Entry 8JIF (electron microscopy, 2.28 A resolution); this record covers chains R and B of the 4 polymer chains in the assembly.

# Chain R
Name: Carbonic anhydrase 4
Source organism: Mus musculus
Notes: EC 4.2.1.1
UniProtKB: Q64444 (CAH4_MOUSE); numbering as in UniProt (aligned over 22-277)
Chain sequence (256 residues; row label = number of the first residue in the row):
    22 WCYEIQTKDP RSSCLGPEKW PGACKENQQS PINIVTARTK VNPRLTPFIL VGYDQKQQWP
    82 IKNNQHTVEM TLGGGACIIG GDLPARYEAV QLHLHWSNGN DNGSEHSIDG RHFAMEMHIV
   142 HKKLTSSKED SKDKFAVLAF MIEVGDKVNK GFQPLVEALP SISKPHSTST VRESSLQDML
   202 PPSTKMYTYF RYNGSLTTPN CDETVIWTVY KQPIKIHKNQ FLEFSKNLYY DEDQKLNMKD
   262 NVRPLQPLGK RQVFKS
Cystine bridges: Cys23-Cys35, Cys45-Cys222
Ion coordination: Zn2+: His114, His116, His139
Swiss-Prot annotation at these positions:
  - active site: His87 (Proton donor/acceptor)
  - binding site (Zn(2+)): His114, His116, His139
  - binding site (substrate): Thr218, Thr219
  - lipidation: Ser277 (GPI-anchor amidated serine)
  - glycosylation (N-linked (GlcNAc...) asparagine): Asn123, Asn214
From the paper describing this entry:
  - conformationally variable residues (loop rearrangement, order/disorder transition): Gly94 to Cys98, Leu145 to Asp154
  - mutagenesis - F156A: abolished expression
  - mutagenesis - I100A: decreased binding to AAV9P31

# Chain B
Name: Capsid protein VP1
Source organism: Adeno-associated virus 9
UniProtKB: Q6JC40 (Q6JC40_9VIRU); residues 219-736 here = UniProt positions 219-736
Chain sequence (525 residues; row label = number of the first residue in the row; a row labelled like 588A-588G holds insertion residues (588A, then the next letters in order)):
   219 DGVGSSSGNW HCDSQWLGDR VITTSTRTWA LPTYNNHLYK QISNSTSGGS SNDNAYFGYS
   279 TPWGYFDFNR FHCHFSPRDW QRLINNNWGF RPKRLNFKLF NIQVKEVTDN NGVKTIANNL
   339 TSTVQVFTDS DYQLPYVLGS AHEGCLPPFP ADVFMIPQYG YLTLNDGSQA VGRSSFYCLE
   399 YFPSQMLRTG NNFQFSYEFE NVPFHSSYAH SQSLDRLMNP LIDQYLYYLS KTINGSGQNQ
   459 QTLKFSVAGP SNMAVQGRNY IPGPSYRQQR VSTTVTQNNN SEFAWPGASS WALNGRNSLM
   519 NPGPAMASHK EGEDRFFPLS GSLIFGKQGT GRDNVDADKV MITNEEEIKT TNPVATESYG
   579 QVATNHQSAQ
588A-588G WPTSYDA
   589 AQAQTGWVQN QGILPGMVWQ DRDVYLQGPI WAKIPHTDGN FHPSPLMGGF GMKHPPPQIL
   649 IKNTPVPADP PTAFNKDKLN SFITQYSTGQ VSVEIEWELQ KENSKRWNPE IQYTSNYYKS
   709 NNVEFAVNTE GVYSEPRPIG TRYLTRNL
Construct notes: insertion (588A-588G)

# Interface between chain R and chain B
Residue-residue contacts - 8 pairs, chain R then chain B:
  Ile70(R) - Gln590(B)
  Ile70(R) - Gln592(B)
  Lys83(R) - Asn498(B)  hydrogen bond (side chain-backbone)
  Ile100(R) - Ala591(B)
  Arg107(R) - Gln579(B)  hydrogen bond
  Arg107(R) - Thr593(B)  hydrogen bond
  Leu145(R) - Trp595(B)  hydrophobic
  Thr189(R) - Ser499(B)
Interface residues without a listed pair, chain R (10 interface residues in all): Val72, Gly96, Glu109, His187
From the paper, about this interface:
  - specific contacts: Arg107(R)-Gln579(B) (hydrogen bond), Arg107(R)-Thr593(B) (hydrogen bond), His187(R)-Asn498(B)
  - interface residues, chain R: Ile70(R), Val72(R), Lys83(R), Thr189(R)
  - hot spots on chain R (mutagenesis) - Q112A, L217A: abolished binding to AAV9P31
  - hot spots on chain R (mutagenesis) - I70A (Kd 743nM), Q79A (Kd 292 nM), T219A: decreased binding to AAV9P31
  - hot spots on chain R (mutagenesis) - H187E (Kd 206 pM): increased binding to AAV9P31
  - interface residues, chain B: Asn498(B)

# Summary
The interface between chain R and chain B involves 10 residues on one side and 8 on the other, with 3 hydrogen
bonds. Polar contacts include Lys83(R)-Asn498(B), Arg107(R)-Gln579(B) and Arg107(R)-Thr593(B). The paper
describes hydrogen bonds between Arg107(R) and Gln579(B) and Arg107(R) and Thr593(B); a contact between
His187(R) and Asn498(B). The paper reports that I100A, I70A and Q79A of chain R, among others, reduce binding
to AAV9P31; interface residues Ile70(R), Val72(R) and Asn498(B) among others; 8 substitutions were tested in
all.
Here chain R is Carbonic anhydrase 4 (Mus musculus) and chain B is Capsid protein VP1 (Adeno-associated virus
9). Entry 8JIF (Cryo-EM Structure of 3-axis block of AAV9P31-Car4 complex) was determined by electron
microscopy (same publication as 8XEG).
